Entry 1P4L (X-ray diffraction, 2.90 A resolution); this record covers chains A and P of the 4 polymer chains in the assembly.

== Chain A ==
Molecule: MHC class I H-2KB heavy chain
Source organism: Mus musculus
Notes: fragment: extracellular alpha-1, alpha-2, alpha-3
Reference sequence: P01901 (HA1B_MOUSE); residues 1-274 here correspond to UniProt positions 22-295 (UniProt number = residue number + 21)
Amino-acid sequence (274 residues; each row starts with the number of its first residue):
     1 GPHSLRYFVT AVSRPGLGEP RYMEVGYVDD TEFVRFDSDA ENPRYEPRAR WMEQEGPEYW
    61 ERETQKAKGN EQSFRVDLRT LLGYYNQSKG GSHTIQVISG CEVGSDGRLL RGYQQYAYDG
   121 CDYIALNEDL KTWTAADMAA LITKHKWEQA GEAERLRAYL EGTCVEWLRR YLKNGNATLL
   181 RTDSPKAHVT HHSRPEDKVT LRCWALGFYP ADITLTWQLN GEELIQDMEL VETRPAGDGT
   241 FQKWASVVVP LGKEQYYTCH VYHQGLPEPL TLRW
Disordered / not traced: 1
Disulfides: C101-C164, C203-C259

== Chain P ==
Molecule: Ovalbumin peptide
Reference sequence: P01012 (OVAL_CHICK); residues 1-8 here correspond to UniProt positions 257-264 (UniProt number = residue number + 256)
Amino-acid sequence (8 residues; numbered 1 to 8; the number before each row is that of its first residue):
     1 SIINFEKL

== How chain A and chain P interact ==
Contacting residue pairs - 40 pairs, chain A then chain P:
  Y7(A) - S1(P)  hydrogen bond (side chain-backbone)
  Y7(A) - I2(P)  hydrogen bond (side chain-backbone)
  V9(A) - I2(P)  hydrophobic
  V9(A) - F5(P)  hydrophobic
  E24(A) - I2(P)
  Y45(A) - I2(P)
  Y59(A) - S1(P)
  E63(A) - S1(P)  hydrogen bond
  E63(A) - I2(P)
  K66(A) - S1(P)  hydrogen bond
  K66(A) - I2(P)  hydrogen bond (side chain-backbone)
  N70(A) - I3(P)
  N70(A) - N4(P)
  N70(A) - F5(P)  hydrogen bond (side chain-backbone)
  S73(A) - F5(P)  hydrogen bond (side chain-backbone)
  S73(A) - K7(P)
  F74(A) - F5(P)  hydrophobic
  D77(A) - K7(P)
  D77(A) - L8(P)  hydrogen bond (side chain-backbone)
  T80(A) - L8(P)
  L81(A) - L8(P)  hydrophobic
  Y84(A) - L8(P)  hydrogen bond (side chain-backbone)
  V97(A) - F5(P)  hydrophobic
  S99(A) - I3(P)
  S99(A) - F5(P)
  Q114(A) - F5(P)
  Y116(A) - F5(P)
  Y116(A) - L8(P)  hydrophobic
  T143(A) - L8(P)  hydrogen bond (side chain-backbone)
  K146(A) - L8(P)  hydrogen bond (side chain-backbone)
  W147(A) - E6(P)
  W147(A) - K7(P)  hydrogen bond (side chain-backbone)
  W147(A) - L8(P)  hydrophobic
  E152(A) - E6(P)
  L156(A) - I3(P)  hydrophobic
  Y159(A) - S1(P)  hydrogen bond (side chain-backbone)
  Y159(A) - I2(P)
  Y159(A) - I3(P)  hydrogen bond (side chain-backbone)
  W167(A) - S1(P)  hydrogen bond
  Y171(A) - S1(P)  hydrogen bond (side chain-backbone)
Other interface residues (no listed pair), chain A (30 interface residues in all): Y22, V76, I95, Y123

== Overview ==
The interface between chain A and chain P involves 30 residues on one side and 8 on the other; the contacts
include 16 hydrogen bonds. Polar contacts include Y7(A)-S1(P), Y7(A)-I2(P) and E63(A)-S1(P).
Chain A is MHC class I H-2KB heavy chain (Mus musculus) and chain P is Ovalbumin peptide; the structure,
Crystal structure of NK receptor Ly49C mutant with its MHC class I ligand H-2Kb, was determined by X-ray
diffraction (same publication as 1P1Z).
